PDB entry 7KLV | electron microscopy, 3.10 A resolution | chains A and B

Chain A:
Molecule: Heat shock protein 75 kDa, mitochondrial, SpyCatcher
From: Homo sapiens
Reference sequence: Q12931 (TRAP1_HUMAN); numbering as in UniProt (aligned over 60-704)
Sequence (774 residues; each row starts with the number of its first residue):
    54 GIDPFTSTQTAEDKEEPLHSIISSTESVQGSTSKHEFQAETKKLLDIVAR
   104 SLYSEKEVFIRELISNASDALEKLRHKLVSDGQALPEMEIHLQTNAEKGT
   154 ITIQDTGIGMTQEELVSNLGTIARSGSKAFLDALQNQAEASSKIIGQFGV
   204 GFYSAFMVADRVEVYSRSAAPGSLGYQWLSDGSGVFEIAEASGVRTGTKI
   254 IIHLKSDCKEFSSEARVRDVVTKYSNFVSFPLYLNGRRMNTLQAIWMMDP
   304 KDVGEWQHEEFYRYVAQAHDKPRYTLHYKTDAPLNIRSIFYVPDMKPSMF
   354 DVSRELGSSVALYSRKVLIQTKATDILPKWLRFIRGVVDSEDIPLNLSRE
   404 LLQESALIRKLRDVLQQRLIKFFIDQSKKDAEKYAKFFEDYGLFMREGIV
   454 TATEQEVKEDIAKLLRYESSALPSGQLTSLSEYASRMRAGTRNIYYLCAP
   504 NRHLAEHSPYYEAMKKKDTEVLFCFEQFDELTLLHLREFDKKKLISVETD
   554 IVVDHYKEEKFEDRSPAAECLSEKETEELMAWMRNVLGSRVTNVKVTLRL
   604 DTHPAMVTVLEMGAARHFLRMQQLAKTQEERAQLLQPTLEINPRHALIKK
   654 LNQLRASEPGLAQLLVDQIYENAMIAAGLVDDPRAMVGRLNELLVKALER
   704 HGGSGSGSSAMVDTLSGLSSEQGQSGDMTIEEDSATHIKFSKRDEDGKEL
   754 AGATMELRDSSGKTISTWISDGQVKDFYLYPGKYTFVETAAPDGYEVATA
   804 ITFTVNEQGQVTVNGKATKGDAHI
Unresolved in the structure: 54-69, 356-359, 559-572, 632-636, 705-827
Differences from the reference sequence: expression tag (54-59); conflict G307 (Arg in Q12931)
Ion coordination: Mg2+: N119 (together with AMP-PNP); K+: N171, T174, R177, G202, Y206
Small-molecule neighbours: AMP-PNP (ANP; phosphoaminophosphonic acid-adenylate ester): E115, N119, A120, A123, K126, D158, G162, M163, N171, L172, R177, S178, G179, S180, G199, Q200, F201, G202, V203, G204, F205, T251, R402

Chain B:
Molecule: Heat shock protein 75 kDa, mitochondrial, SpyTag, Succinate dehydrogenase [ubiquinone] iron-sulfur subunit, mitochondrial (chimera)
From: Homo sapiens
Notes: EC 1.3.5.1; fragment: TRAP-1  + SpyTag + SdhB
Reference sequence: chimeric construct of Q12931, P21912: residues 60-704 from Q12931 (TRAP1_HUMAN) positions 60-704 (same numbers); residues 751-882 from P21912 positions 29-160 (UniProt number = residue number - 722)
Sequence (829 residues; numbered 54 to 882; the number before each row is that of its first residue):
    54 GIDPFTSTQTAEDKEEPLHSIISSTESVQGSTSKHEFQAETKKLLDIVAR
   104 SLYSEKEVFIRELISNASDALEKLRHKLVSDGQALPEMEIHLQTNAEKGT
   154 ITIQDTGIGMTQEELVSNLGTIARSGSKAFLDALQNQAEASSKIIGQFGV
   204 GFYSAFMVADRVEVYSRSAAPGSLGYQWLSDGSGVFEIAEASGVRTGTKI
   254 IIHLKSDCKEFSSEARVRDVVTKYSNFVSFPLYLNGRRMNTLQAIWMMDP
   304 KDVGEWQHEEFYRYVAQAHDKPRYTLHYKTDAPLNIRSIFYVPDMKPSMF
   354 DVSRELGSSVALYSRKVLIQTKATDILPKWLRFIRGVVDSEDIPLNLSRE
   404 LLQESALIRKLRDVLQQRLIKFFIDQSKKDAEKYAKFFEDYGLFMREGIV
   454 TATEQEVKEDIAKLLRYESSALPSGQLTSLSEYASRMRAGTRNIYYLCAP
   504 NRHLAEHSPYYEAMKKKDTEVLFCFEQFDELTLLHLREFDKKKLISVETD
   554 IVVDHYKEEKFEDRSPAAECLSEKETEELMAWMRNVLGSRVTNVKVTLRL
   604 DTHPAMVTVLEMGAARHFLRMQQLAKTQEERAQLLQPTLEINPRHALIKK
   654 LNQLRASEPGLAQLLVDQIYENAMIAAGLVDDPRAMVGRLNELLVKALER
   704 HGGSGSGSSAHIVMVDAYKPTKGGGGSGGGGSGGGGSLEVLFQGPGSAQT
   754 AAATAPRIKKFAIYRWDPDKAGDKPHMQTYEVDLNKCGPMVLDALIKIKN
   804 EVDSTLTFRRSCREGICGSCAMNINGGNTLACTRRIDTNLNKVSKIYPLP
   854 HMYVIKDLVPDLSNFYAQYKSIEPYLKKK
Unresolved in the structure: 54-69, 358-360, 559-572, 626-629, 705-882
Differences from the reference sequence: expression tag (54-59); conflict G307 (Arg in Q12931)
Ion coordination: Mg2+: N119 (together with AMP-PNP); K+: N171, T174, R177, G202, Y206
Small-molecule neighbours: AMP-PNP (ANP; phosphoaminophosphonic acid-adenylate ester): E115, N119, A120, A123, K126, D158, G162, M163, N171, L172, R177, S178, G179, S180, I198, G199, Q200, F201, G202, V203, G204, F205, T251, R402
UniProt features mapped onto this chain:
  - binding site ([2Fe-2S] cluster): C815, C820, C823, C835
  - modified residue (N6-acetyllysine): K773, K777

How chain A and chain B interact:
Pairs across the interface (168):
  L71(A) - G289(B)
  H72(A) - E142(B)  salt bridge
  H72(A) - H144(B)  hydrogen bond
  H72(A) - Y286(B)
  H72(A) - G289(B)  hydrogen bond (backbone-backbone)
  I74(A) - H144(B)
  I75(A) - H144(B)
  I75(A) - Q146(B)
  I75(A) - Q157(B)
  S76(A) - K252(B)  hydrogen bond (backbone-side chain)
  T78(A) - S245(B)
  T78(A) - G246(B)  hydrogen bond (side chain-backbone)
  E79(A) - Y218(B)
  E79(A) - S245(B)
  E79(A) - K252(B)  salt bridge
  S80(A) - A244(B)
  S80(A) - S245(B)  hydrogen bond (backbone-backbone)
  V81(A) - Q230(B)
  V81(A) - A242(B)  hydrophobic
  V81(A) - E243(B)
  Q82(A) - E243(B)  hydrogen bond (backbone-backbone)
  Q82(A) - S245(B)
  G83(A) - E243(B)  hydrogen bond (backbone-backbone)
  T85(A) - E240(B)
  T85(A) - I241(B)
  T85(A) - A242(B)
  S86(A) - E240(B)
  S86(A) - I241(B)  hydrogen bond (backbone-backbone)
  K87(A) - V238(B)
  K87(A) - F239(B)
  H88(A) - V238(B)
  H88(A) - F239(B)  hydrogen bond (backbone-backbone)
  H88(A) - I241(B)
  E89(A) - K95(B)  salt bridge
  E89(A) - G237(B)
  E89(A) - F239(B)
  F90(A) - T94(B)
  F90(A) - L172(B)
  F90(A) - G173(B)
  F90(A) - S233(B)
  F90(A) - G237(B)
  F90(A) - V238(B)
  F90(A) - F239(B)  hydrophobic
  Q91(A) - T94(B)
  Q91(A) - G173(B)  hydrogen bond (backbone-backbone)
  Q91(A) - T174(B)
  Q91(A) - I175(B)  hydrogen bond (backbone-backbone)
  A92(A) - A92(B)  hydrophobic
  A92(A) - T174(B)
  E93(A) - I175(B)  hydrogen bond (backbone-backbone)
  E93(A) - A176(B)
  E93(A) - R177(B)  salt bridge
  T94(A) - F90(B)
  K96(A) - A176(B)
  K96(A) - Q200(B)
  K96(A) - F201(B)
  L97(A) - L97(B)  hydrophobic
  I100(A) - L400(B)  hydrophobic
  S104(A) - F201(B)
  S104(A) - N399(B)
  S104(A) - L400(B)  hydrogen bond (backbone-backbone)
  S107(A) - Q406(B)
  E142(A) - H72(B)  salt bridge
  H144(A) - H72(B)  hydrogen bond (side chain-backbone)
  Q146(A) - I75(B)
  Q157(A) - I74(B)
  Q157(A) - I75(B)
  L172(A) - F90(B)
  G173(A) - F90(B)
  G173(A) - Q91(B)  hydrogen bond (backbone-backbone)
  T174(A) - Q91(B)
  I175(A) - Q91(B)  hydrogen bond (backbone-backbone)
  I175(A) - A92(B)
  I175(A) - E93(B)  hydrogen bond (backbone-backbone)
  A176(A) - E93(B)
  A176(A) - K96(B)
  A176(A) - L97(B)  hydrophobic
  R177(A) - E93(B)  salt bridge
  Q200(A) - K96(B)  hydrogen bond (backbone-side chain)
  F201(A) - K96(B)
  F201(A) - S104(B)
  Y206(A) - F90(B)  hydrophobic
  Y218(A) - E79(B)
  Q230(A) - V81(B)
  S233(A) - F90(B)
  G237(A) - E89(B)
  G237(A) - F90(B)
  V238(A) - K87(B)
  V238(A) - H88(B)
  V238(A) - F90(B)
  F239(A) - K87(B)
  F239(A) - H88(B)  hydrogen bond (backbone-backbone)
  F239(A) - E89(B)
  F239(A) - F90(B)  hydrophobic
  E240(A) - T85(B)
  E240(A) - S86(B)
  E240(A) - K87(B)
  I241(A) - T85(B)
  I241(A) - S86(B)  hydrogen bond (backbone-backbone)
  I241(A) - H88(B)
  A242(A) - V81(B)  hydrophobic
  E243(A) - V81(B)
  E243(A) - Q82(B)  hydrogen bond (backbone-backbone)
  E243(A) - G83(B)  hydrogen bond (backbone-backbone)
  A244(A) - S80(B)
  S245(A) - T78(B)
  S245(A) - E79(B)
  S245(A) - S80(B)  hydrogen bond (backbone-backbone)
  S245(A) - Q82(B)
  V247(A) - E79(B)
  R248(A) - I74(B)
  K252(A) - S76(B)  hydrogen bond (side chain-backbone)
  K252(A) - E79(B)  salt bridge
  Y286(A) - H72(B)  hydrogen bond
  G289(A) - P70(B)
  G289(A) - L71(B)
  M352(A) - H620(B)
  M352(A) - M624(B)  hydrophobic
  L398(A) - S104(B)
  N399(A) - S104(B)
  N399(A) - L105(B)
  L400(A) - I100(B)  hydrophobic
  L400(A) - S104(B)  hydrogen bond (backbone-backbone)
  L405(A) - S107(B)
  Q406(A) - S107(B)
  P503(A) - D685(B)
  P503(A) - R687(B)
  L507(A) - R687(B)
  R619(A) - R687(B)
  M624(A) - M352(B)  hydrophobic
  L627(A) - Q530(B)
  L627(A) - F531(B)  hydrophobic
  T630(A) - P350(B)
  Q631(A) - K349(B)
  Q631(A) - P350(B)  hydrogen bond (backbone-backbone)
  Q631(A) - S351(B)
  L650(A) - N694(B)
  L650(A) - L697(B)  hydrophobic
  L650(A) - V698(B)
  K653(A) - L701(B)
  K653(A) - E702(B)  hydrogen bond (side chain-backbone)
  L668(A) - L697(B)  hydrophobic
  Q671(A) - L693(B)
  Q671(A) - L697(B)
  N675(A) - L693(B)
  N675(A) - N694(B)
  I678(A) - V690(B)  hydrophobic
  G681(A) - R687(B)
  D685(A) - P503(B)
  R687(A) - L507(B)
  V690(A) - I678(B)  hydrophobic
  L693(A) - Q671(B)
  L693(A) - N675(B)
  L693(A) - L693(B)  hydrophobic
  N694(A) - P607(B)
  L696(A) - L697(B)  hydrophobic
  L697(A) - Q671(B)
  L697(A) - L696(B)  hydrophobic
  A700(A) - H704(B)  hydrogen bond (backbone-side chain)
  L701(A) - K653(B)  hydrogen bond (backbone-side chain)
  L701(A) - L657(B)  hydrophobic
  E702(A) - K653(B)  salt bridge
  R703(A) - K653(B)
  R703(A) - H704(B)
  H704(A) - K653(B)
  H704(A) - L657(B)
  H704(A) - A700(B)  hydrogen bond (side chain-backbone)
  H704(A) - R703(B)  hydrogen bond
Also at the interface, not in a pair above, chain A (110 interface residues in all): P70, S73, S84, L98, Y106, T155, V169, W231, G246, C501, A502, Q530, P607, F621, Q626, A628, K629, A649, E661, P686, A688, V698
Also at the interface, not in a pair above, chain B (112 interface residues in all): S73, S84, Y106, Y206, W231, V247, I254, M348, L398, L405, L446, C501, H606, R619, Q625, H648, L650, E661, L668, A679, G681, P686, A688

Overview:
110 residues of chain A face 112 of chain B across their interface, with 32 hydrogen bonds and 8 salt bridges.
Among the polar pairs are H72(A)-E142(B), E79(A)-K252(B) and E89(A)-K95(B). Chain A binds AMP-PNP. Ligands of
chain B: AMP-PNP.
Here chain A is Heat shock protein 75 kDa, mitochondrial, SpyCatcher and chain B is Heat shock protein 75 kDa,
mitochondrial, SpyTag, Succinate dehydrogenase [ubiquinone] iron-sulfur subunit, mitochondrial (chimera), both
from Homo sapiens. Entry 7KLV (Full-length human mitochondrial Hsp90 (TRAP1) SpyCatcher/SpyTag-SdhB
heterodimer in the presence of AMP-PNP) was determined by electron microscopy.
